1NI4 - chains A and D of the 4 polymer chains in the assembly; structure by X-ray diffraction, 1.95 A resolution.

# Chain A
Molecule: Pyruvate dehydrogenase E1 component: Alpha subunit
From: Homo sapiens
Notes: EC 1.2.4.1
Reference sequence: P08559 (ODPA_HUMAN); residues 1-361 here correspond to UniProt positions 30-390 (UniProt number = residue number + 29)
Amino-acid sequence (365 residues; numbered -3 to 361; the number before each row is that of its first residue; numbers below 1 keep their minus sign (Met-3 is residue -3)):
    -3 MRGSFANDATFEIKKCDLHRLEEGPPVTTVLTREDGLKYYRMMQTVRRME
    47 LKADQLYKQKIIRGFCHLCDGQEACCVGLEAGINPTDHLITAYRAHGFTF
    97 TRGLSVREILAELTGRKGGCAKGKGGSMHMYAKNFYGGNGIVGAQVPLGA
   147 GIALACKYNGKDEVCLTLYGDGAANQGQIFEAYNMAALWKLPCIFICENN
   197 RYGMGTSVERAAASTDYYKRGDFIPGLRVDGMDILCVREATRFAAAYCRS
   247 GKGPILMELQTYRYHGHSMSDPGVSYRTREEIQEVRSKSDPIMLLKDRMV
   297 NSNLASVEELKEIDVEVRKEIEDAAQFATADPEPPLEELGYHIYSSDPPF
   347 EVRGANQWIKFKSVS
Disordered / not traced: -3 to -1
Modified / non-standard residues: Mse38, Mse39, Mse45, Mse124, Mse126, Mse181, Mse200, Mse228, Mse253, Mse265, Mse289, Mse295 (selenomethionine; parent Met)
Construct notes: cloning artifact (-3 to 0); modified residue (38-39, 45, 124, 126, 181, 200, 228, 253, 265, 289, 295)
Bound ions: Mg2+: Asp167, Asn196, Tyr198 (together with thiamine diphosphate)
Residues lining bound ligands: thiamine diphosphate (TPP): Tyr89, Arg90, Gly136, Ile137, Val138, Gly166, Asp167, Gly168, Ala169, Gln172, Asn196, Tyr198, Gly199, Mse200, Arg259, His263
UniProt features mapped onto this chain:
  - binding site (pyruvate): His63, Tyr89, Arg90, Ala128, Gly136, Val138, Asp167, Gly168, Ala169, Asn196, Tyr198
  - binding site (thiamine diphosphate): Tyr89, Arg90, Gly136, Val138, Asp167, Gly168, Ala169, Asn196, His263
  - binding site (Mg(2+)): Asp167, Asn196, Tyr198
  - modified residue: Lys34 (N6-acetyllysine), Ser203 (Phosphoserine), Lys215 (N6-acetyllysine), Lys248 (N6-succinyllysine), Ser264 (Phosphoserine), Ser266 (Phosphoserine), Ser271 (Phosphoserine), Tyr272 (Phosphotyrosine), Lys284 (N6-acetyllysine), Lys292 (N6-acetyllysine), Lys307 (N6-acetyllysine), Lys356 (N6-succinyllysine)

# Chain D
Molecule: Pyruvate dehydrogenase E1 component: Beta subunit
From: Homo sapiens
Notes: EC 1.2.4.1; engineered mutation(s): V31L
Reference sequence: P11177 (ODPB_HUMAN); aligned to UniProt positions 32-360 over residues 1-329 (the alignment contains insertions or deletions, so no single offset holds)
Amino-acid sequence (341 residues; numbered -11 to 329; the number before each row is that of its first residue; numbers below 1 keep their minus sign (Met-11 is residue -11)):
   -11 MRGSHHHHHHGSLQVTVRDAINQGMDEELERDEKVFLLGEEVAQYDGAYK
    39 VSRGLWKKYGDKRIIDTPISEMGFAGIAVGAAMAGLRPICEFMTFNFSMQ
    89 AIDQVINSAAKTYYMSGGLQPVPIVFRGPNGASAGVAAQHSQCFAAWYGH
   139 CPGLKVVSPWNSEDAKGLIKSAIRDNNPVVVLENELMYGVPFEFPPEAQS
   189 KDFLIPIGKAKIERQGTHITVVSHSRPVGHCLEAAAVLSKEGVECEVINM
   239 RTIRPMDMETIEASVMKTNHLVTVEGGWPQFGVGAEICARIMEGPAFNFL
   289 DAPAVRVTGADVPMPYAKILEDNSIPQVKDIIFAIKKTLNI
Disordered / not traced: -11 to -1
Modified / non-standard residues: Mse13, Mse60, Mse71, Mse81, Mse87, Mse103, Mse175, Mse238, Mse244, Mse246, Mse254, Mse280, Mse302 (selenomethionine; parent Met)
Construct notes: cloning artifact (-11 to -8, -1 to 0); expression tag (-7 to -2); modified residue (13, 60, 71, 81, 87, 103, 175, 238, 244, 246, 254, 280, 302)
Bound ions: K+: Ile112, Ala160, Asp163, Asn165
Residues lining bound ligands: thiamine diphosphate (TPP): Glu28, Ile57, Glu59, Mse81, Phe85, Gln88, His128
UniProt features mapped onto this chain:
  - binding site (K(+)): Asn164

# Interface between chain A and chain D
Pairs across the interface (79; chain A residue first):
  Ile58(A) - Tyr304(D)
  Arg59(A) - Gly123(D)
  Arg59(A) - Tyr304(D)  hydrogen bond (side chain-backbone)
  Arg59(A) - Ala305(D)
  Arg59(A) - Lys306(D)
  Arg59(A) - Glu309(D)  salt bridge
  Gly60(A) - Ala122(D)
  Gly60(A) - Gly123(D)
  Phe61(A) - Val124(D)  hydrophobic
  Phe61(A) - His128(D)
  Glu108(A) - Tyr304(D)
  Leu109(A) - Tyr304(D)  hydrogen bond (backbone-side chain)
  Gly111(A) - Tyr304(D)
  Gly111(A) - Ala305(D)
  Gly119(A) - Tyr304(D)
  Gly119(A) - Ala305(D)  hydrogen bond (backbone-backbone)
  Lys120(A) - Pro303(D)
  Lys120(A) - Tyr304(D)  hydrogen bond (backbone-backbone)
  Lys120(A) - Leu308(D)
  Gly121(A) - Ala125(D)
  Gly121(A) - Tyr304(D)
  Gly122(A) - Tyr304(D)
  Mse124(A) - Val124(D)
  Mse124(A) - His128(D)
  His125(A) - Ala125(D)
  His125(A) - Gln127(D)
  Gly136(A) - Gln127(D)  hydrogen bond (backbone-side chain)
  Gly136(A) - His128(D)
  Ile137(A) - Phe85(D)  hydrophobic
  Ile137(A) - Gln88(D)
  Ile137(A) - Gln127(D)
  Val138(A) - Ile57(D)  hydrophobic
  Val138(A) - Gln88(D)
  Gly168(A) - Ile57(D)
  Asn171(A) - Ile57(D)
  Asn171(A) - Ser58(D)  hydrogen bond (backbone-side chain)
  Gln172(A) - Ile57(D)  hydrogen bond (side chain-backbone)
  Gln172(A) - Ser58(D)
  Gln172(A) - Glu59(D)  hydrogen bond
  Gln172(A) - Gln88(D)  hydrogen bond
  Gln174(A) - Gln88(D)  hydrogen bond
  Gly199(A) - Glu29(D)
  Mse200(A) - Glu29(D)
  Mse200(A) - Tyr33(D)  hydrophobic
  Mse200(A) - Ala36(D)  hydrophobic
  Mse200(A) - Mse81(D)
  Gly201(A) - Glu29(D)  hydrogen bond (backbone-side chain)
  Gly201(A) - Tyr33(D)
  Thr202(A) - Glu29(D)  hydrogen bond
  Arg206(A) - Gln32(D)
  Arg206(A) - Asp54(D)  salt bridge
  Ala207(A) - Pro56(D)
  Asp267(A) - Tyr33(D)  hydrogen bond
  Ser271(A) - Tyr33(D)
  Glu329(A) - Lys306(D)  hydrogen bond (side chain-backbone)
  Glu329(A) - Ile307(D)  hydrogen bond (side chain-backbone)
  Pro330(A) - Ala305(D)  hydrophobic
  Pro330(A) - Ile307(D)
  Pro330(A) - Leu308(D)  hydrophobic
  Pro331(A) - Leu308(D)
  Leu332(A) - Asn311(D)
  Leu335(A) - Val300(D)  hydrophobic
  Leu335(A) - Leu308(D)
  Leu335(A) - Asn311(D)
  Leu335(A) - Ser312(D)
  Ile339(A) - Val300(D)  hydrophobic
  Val348(A) - Asp299(D)
  Val348(A) - Val300(D)  hydrophobic
  Arg349(A) - Arg294(D)  hydrogen bond (side chain-backbone)
  Arg349(A) - Ala298(D)
  Arg349(A) - Asp299(D)  hydrogen bond (backbone-backbone)
  Ala351(A) - Val295(D)
  Ala351(A) - Thr296(D)  hydrogen bond (backbone-backbone)
  Ala351(A) - Asp318(D)
  Asn352(A) - Asp318(D)
  Asn352(A) - Phe321(D)
  Trp354(A) - Phe321(D)  hydrophobic
  Trp354(A) - Lys325(D)
  Ile355(A) - Asp318(D)
Interface residues without a listed pair, chain A (48 interface residues in all): Thr110, Asn135, Ala169, Tyr272, Gly336, Gly350, Gln353, Phe357
Interface residues without a listed pair, chain D (41 interface residues in all): Val293, Gly297, Mse302, Pro314, Ala322

# In short
48 residues of chain A and 41 residues of chain D are in contact; the contacts include 18 hydrogen bonds and 2
salt bridges. Among the polar pairs are Arg59(A)-Glu309(D), Arg206(A)-Asp54(D) and Arg59(A)-Tyr304(D).
Thiamine diphosphate is bound between chain A and chain D.
Chain A is Pyruvate dehydrogenase E1 component: Alpha subunit and chain D is Pyruvate dehydrogenase E1
component: Beta subunit, both from Homo sapiens; the structure, Human pyruvate dehydrogenase, was determined
by X-ray diffraction.
